PDB entry 6MQM | X-ray diffraction, 3.48 A resolution | chains A and B of the 3 polymer chains in the assembly

[Chain A]
Molecule: antibody Fab heavy chain
Organism: Macaca mulatta
Notes: antibody fragment or engineered binder
Chain sequence (222 residues; numbered 1 to 217 plus 5 insertion-coded residues; the number before each row is that of its first residue; a row labelled like 82A-82C holds insertion residues (82A, then the next letters in order)):
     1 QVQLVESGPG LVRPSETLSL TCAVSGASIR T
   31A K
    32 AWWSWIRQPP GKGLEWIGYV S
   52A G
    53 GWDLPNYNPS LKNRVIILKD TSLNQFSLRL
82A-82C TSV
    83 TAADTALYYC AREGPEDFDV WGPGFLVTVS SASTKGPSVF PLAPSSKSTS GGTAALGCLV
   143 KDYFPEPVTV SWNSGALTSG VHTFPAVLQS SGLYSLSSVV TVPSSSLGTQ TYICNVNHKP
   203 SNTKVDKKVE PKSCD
Disulfides: Cys22-Cys92, Cys140-Cys196

[Chain B]
Molecule: antibody Fab light chain
Organism: Macaca mulatta
Notes: antibody fragment or engineered binder
Chain sequence (217 residues; each row starts with the number of its first residue; a row labelled like 30A-30E holds insertion residues (30A, then the next letters in order)):
     1 DVVMTQSPLS LSITPGQPAS ISCRSSQSLV
30A-30E HSDGK
    31 TYLSWYQQKP GQPPRLLIYQ VSNWYSGVPD RFSGSGTGTN FTLKISRVEA ADVGVYYCGQ
    91 GVHLPRTFGQ GTKVDIKRTV AAPSVFIFPP SEDQVKSGTV SVVCLLNNFY PREASVKWKV
   151 DGVLKTGNSQ ESVTEQDSKD NTYSLSSTLT LSNTDYQSHN VYACEVTHQG LSSPVTKSFN
   211 RG
Disulfides: Cys23-Cys88, Cys134-Cys194

[Interface between chain A and chain B]
Pairs across the interface - 60 pairs, chain A then chain B:
  Trp33(A) - Arg96(B)
  Ile37(A) - Phe98(B)  hydrophobic
  Gln39(A) - Gln38(B)  hydrogen bond
  Gln39(A) - Tyr87(B)
  Lys43(A) - Tyr87(B)  hydrogen bond (backbone-side chain)
  Gly44(A) - Tyr87(B)
  Leu45(A) - Phe98(B)  hydrophobic
  Trp47(A) - Pro95(B)  hydrophobic
  Trp47(A) - Arg96(B)
  Tyr50(A) - Leu94(B)
  Asn58(A) - Leu94(B)
  Tyr91(A) - Gln38(B)  hydrogen bond
  Tyr91(A) - Pro43(B)  hydrophobic
  Glu95(A) - Arg96(B)  salt bridge
  Glu98(A) - Tyr49(B)  hydrogen bond
  Glu98(A) - Tyr55(B)
  Asp99(A) - Ser34(B)
  Asp99(A) - Tyr36(B)
  Asp99(A) - Tyr49(B)
  Phe100(A) - Tyr36(B)
  Phe100(A) - Leu46(B)
  Phe100(A) - Phe98(B)  hydrophobic
  Asp101(A) - Tyr55(B)  hydrogen bond
  Trp103(A) - Pro43(B)  hydrophobic
  Trp103(A) - Pro44(B)
  Gly104(A) - Pro43(B)
  Pro105(A) - Pro43(B)
  Phe122(A) - Ser121(B)
  Phe122(A) - Asp123(B)
  Phe122(A) - Gln124(B)
  Phe122(A) - Ser127(B)
  Pro123(A) - Ser121(B)
  Leu124(A) - Phe118(B)
  Leu124(A) - Val133(B)  hydrophobic
  Ala125(A) - Phe118(B)
  Ser130(A) - Phe116(B)
  Ala137(A) - Phe116(B)
  Ala137(A) - Phe118(B)
  Leu138(A) - Phe118(B)  hydrophobic
  Leu141(A) - Gln124(B)
  Leu141(A) - Ser131(B)
  Lys143(A) - Gln124(B)
  Lys143(A) - Thr129(B)  hydrogen bond
  Lys143(A) - Ser131(B)  hydrogen bond
  His164(A) - Asn137(B)
  His164(A) - Asn138(B)  hydrogen bond
  His164(A) - Asp167(B)
  His164(A) - Ser174(B)  hydrogen bond
  Phe166(A) - Leu135(B)  hydrophobic
  Phe166(A) - Ser162(B)
  Phe166(A) - Thr164(B)
  Phe166(A) - Ser174(B)
  Phe166(A) - Leu175(B)
  Phe166(A) - Ser176(B)
  Pro167(A) - Ser162(B)  hydrogen bond (backbone-side chain)
  Pro167(A) - Val163(B)
  Val169(A) - Gln160(B)
  Gln171(A) - Gln160(B)  hydrogen bond
  Val181(A) - Leu135(B)  hydrophobic
  Thr183(A) - Asn137(B)
Interface residues without a listed pair, chain A (46 interface residues in all): Asn60, Pro61, Pro126, Lys129, Ser132, Thr135, Ala136, Thr160, Gly162, Thr165, Ser179, Lys209
Interface residues without a listed pair, chain B (43 interface residues in all): Gln42, Gln50, Gly91, Gln100, Ile117, Val130, Lys169, Thr178, Thr180, Phe209

[Summary]
46 residues of chain A and 43 residues of chain B are in contact, with 11 hydrogen bonds and 1 salt bridge.
Polar contacts include Glu95(A)-Arg96(B), Gln39(A)-Gln38(B) and Lys43(A)-Tyr87(B).
Chain A is antibody Fab heavy chain and chain B is antibody Fab light chain, both from Macaca mulatta; the
structure, Vaccine-elicited NHP FP-targeting neutralizing antibody DF1W-a.01 in complex with HIV fusion
peptide (residue 512-519), was determined by X-ray diffraction, deposited together with 6MPH, 6MQC, 6MQE,
6MQR, 6N16, 6N1V and 4 further entries.
